Entry 1P1O (X-ray diffraction, 1.60 A resolution); this record covers chain A.

# Chain A
Name: Glutamate receptor 2
From: Rattus norvegicus
Notes: fragment: ligand binding core (S1S2J)
UniProtKB: P19491 (GRIA2_RAT); the construct has insertions or renumbered stretches relative to UniProt, so the offset changes along the chain: 3-117 = UniProt 413-527; 120-263 = UniProt 653-796
Sequence (263 residues; each row starts with the number of its first residue):
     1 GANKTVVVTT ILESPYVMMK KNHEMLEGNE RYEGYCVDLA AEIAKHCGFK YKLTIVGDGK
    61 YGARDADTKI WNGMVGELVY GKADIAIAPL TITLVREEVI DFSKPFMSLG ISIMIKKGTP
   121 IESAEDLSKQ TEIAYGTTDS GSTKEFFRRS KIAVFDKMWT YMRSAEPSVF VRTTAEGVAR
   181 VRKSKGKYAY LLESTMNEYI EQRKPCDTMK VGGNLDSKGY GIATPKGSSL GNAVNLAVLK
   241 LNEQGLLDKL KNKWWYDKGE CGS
Disordered / not traced: 1-2, 263
Construct notes: cloning artifact (1-2); linker (118-119); engineered mutation T138 (Leu672 in P19491)
UniProt features mapped onto this chain:
  - binding site (L-glutamate): P89, T91, R96, S142, T143, E193
  - site: R64 (Interaction with the cone snail toxin Con-ikot-ikot), I121 (Crucial to convey clamshell closure to channel opening), R148 (Interaction with the cone snail toxin Con-ikot-ikot), K240 (Interaction with the cone snail toxin Con-ikot-ikot)
  - glycosylation: N3 (N-linked (GlcNAc...) asparagine)
  - modified residue (Phosphoserine): S150, S184
Disulfide bonds: C206-C261
Ligand contacts: quisqualate (QUS; (S)-2-amino-3-(3,5-dioxo-[1,2,4]oxadiazolidin-2-yl)-propionic acid): Y61, P89, L90, T91, R96, T138, G141, S142, T143, L192, E193, M196, Y220

# Summary
Ligands of chain A: quisqualate. From UniProt: 6 L-glutamate-binding residues.
Chain A is Glutamate receptor 2 (Rattus norvegicus); the structure, Crystal structure of the GluR2
ligand-binding core (S1S2J) mutant L650T in complex with quisqualate, was determined by X-ray diffraction
together with 1P1N, 1P1Q, 1P1U and 1P1W from the same study.
